PDB entry 6D84 | electron microscopy, 6.72 A resolution (low resolution: residue-level contacts below are approximate; hydrogen-bond / salt-bridge calls are withheld) | chains N and P of the 16 polymer chains in the assembly

# Chain N
Molecule: ADP-ribosylation factor 1
Organism: Homo sapiens
UniProt: P84077 (ARF1_HUMAN); residue numbers follow UniProt; this construct covers 17-181
Chain sequence (193 residues; row label = number of the first residue in the row; numbers below 1 keep their minus sign (Met-11 is residue -11)):
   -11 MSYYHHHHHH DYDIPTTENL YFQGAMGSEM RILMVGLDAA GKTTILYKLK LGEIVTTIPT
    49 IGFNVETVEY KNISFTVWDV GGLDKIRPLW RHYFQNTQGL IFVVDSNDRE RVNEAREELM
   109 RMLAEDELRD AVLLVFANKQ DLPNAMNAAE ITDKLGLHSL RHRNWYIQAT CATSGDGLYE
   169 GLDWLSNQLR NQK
Unresolved in the structure: -11 to 16, 180-181
Differences from the reference sequence: expression tag (-11 to 16); conflict Leu71 (Gln in P84077)
Ion coordination: Mg2+: Thr31, Thr48 (together with GTP)
Ligand contacts: GTP (guanosine-5'-triphosphate): Asp26, Ala27, Ala28, Gly29, Lys30, Thr31, Thr32, Thr45, Ile46, Pro47, Thr48, Gly70, Leu71, Asn126, Lys127, Asp129, Cys159, Ala160, Thr161
Swiss-Prot annotation at these positions:
  - binding site (GTP): Gly24 to Thr32, Asn126 to Asp129, Ala160

# Chain P
Molecule: AP-1 complex subunit mu-1
Organism: Mus musculus
UniProt: P35585 (AP1M1_MOUSE); numbering as in UniProt (aligned over 1-423)
Chain sequence (423 residues; each row starts with the number of its first residue):
     1 MSASAVYVLD LKGKVLICRN YRGDVDMSEV EHFMPILMEK EEEGMLSPIL AHGGVRFMWI
    61 KHNNLYLVAT SKKNACVSLV FSFLYKVVQV FSEYFKELEE ESIRDNFVII YELLDELMDF
   121 GYPQTTDSKI LQEYITQEGH KLETGAPRPP ATVTNAVSWR SEGIKYRKNE VFLDVIEAVN
   181 LLVSANGNVL RSEIVGSIKM RVFLSGMPEL RLGLNDKVLF DNTGRGKSKS VELEDVKFHQ
   241 CVRLSRFEND RTISFIPPDG EFELMSYRLN THVKPLIWIE SVIEKHSHSR IEYMVKAKSQ
   301 FKRRSTANNV EIHIPVPNDA DSPKFKTTVG SVKWVPENSE IVWSVKSFPG GKEYLMRAHF
   361 GLPSVEAEDK EGKPPISVKF EIPYFTTSGI QVRYLKIIEK SGYQALPWVR YITQNGDYQL
   421 RTQ
Unresolved in the structure: 1, 139-145
Swiss-Prot annotation at these positions:
  - modified residue: Ser2 (N-acetylserine), Thr152 (Phosphothreonine), Thr154 (Phosphothreonine), Thr223 (Phosphothreonine)

# Interface between chain N and chain P
Contacting residue pairs - 11 pairs, chain N then chain P:
  Arg79(N) - Ser364(P)
  His80(N) - Ser364(P)
  His80(N) - Val365(P)
  Gln83(N) - Leu362(P)
  Gln83(N) - Ser364(P)
  Asp114(N) - His286(P)
  Asp114(N) - Ser289(P)
  Asp114(N) - Arg290(P)
  Glu115(N) - His288(P)
  Glu115(N) - Ser289(P)
  Arg117(N) - Arg290(P)
Also at the interface, not in a pair above, chain P (10 interface residues in all): Ser287, Asp321, Pro363

# In short
The interface between chain N and chain P involves 6 residues on one side and 10 on the other. Ligands of
chain N: GTP. Thr31(N) and Thr48(N) coordinate Mg2+. From UniProt: 14 GTP-binding residues on chain N.
Here chain N is ADP-ribosylation factor 1 (Homo sapiens) and chain P is AP-1 complex subunit mu-1 (Mus
musculus). Entry 6D84 (Structure of the cargo bound AP-1:Arf1:tetherin-Nef (L164A, L165A) dileucine mutant
dimer) was determined by electron microscopy together with 6CM9, 6D83, 6DFF and 6CRI from the same study.
